8I9D - chains A and C of the 6 polymer chains in the assembly; structure by electron microscopy, 3.95 A resolution.

[Chain A (and C)]
Name: Spike glycoprotein
Source organism: Severe acute respiratory syndrome coronavirus 2
Notes: chain C of this document is another copy of the same molecule, construct and numbering; everything in this record applies to it too
Reference sequence: P0DTC2 (SPIKE_SARS2); aligned to UniProt positions 1-1204 over residues 4-1208 (the alignment contains insertions or deletions, so no single offset holds)
Amino-acid sequence (1266 residues; each row starts with the number of its first residue; note: 1 number in that range is skipped by the numbering (no residue carries it; nothing is unmodelled there)):
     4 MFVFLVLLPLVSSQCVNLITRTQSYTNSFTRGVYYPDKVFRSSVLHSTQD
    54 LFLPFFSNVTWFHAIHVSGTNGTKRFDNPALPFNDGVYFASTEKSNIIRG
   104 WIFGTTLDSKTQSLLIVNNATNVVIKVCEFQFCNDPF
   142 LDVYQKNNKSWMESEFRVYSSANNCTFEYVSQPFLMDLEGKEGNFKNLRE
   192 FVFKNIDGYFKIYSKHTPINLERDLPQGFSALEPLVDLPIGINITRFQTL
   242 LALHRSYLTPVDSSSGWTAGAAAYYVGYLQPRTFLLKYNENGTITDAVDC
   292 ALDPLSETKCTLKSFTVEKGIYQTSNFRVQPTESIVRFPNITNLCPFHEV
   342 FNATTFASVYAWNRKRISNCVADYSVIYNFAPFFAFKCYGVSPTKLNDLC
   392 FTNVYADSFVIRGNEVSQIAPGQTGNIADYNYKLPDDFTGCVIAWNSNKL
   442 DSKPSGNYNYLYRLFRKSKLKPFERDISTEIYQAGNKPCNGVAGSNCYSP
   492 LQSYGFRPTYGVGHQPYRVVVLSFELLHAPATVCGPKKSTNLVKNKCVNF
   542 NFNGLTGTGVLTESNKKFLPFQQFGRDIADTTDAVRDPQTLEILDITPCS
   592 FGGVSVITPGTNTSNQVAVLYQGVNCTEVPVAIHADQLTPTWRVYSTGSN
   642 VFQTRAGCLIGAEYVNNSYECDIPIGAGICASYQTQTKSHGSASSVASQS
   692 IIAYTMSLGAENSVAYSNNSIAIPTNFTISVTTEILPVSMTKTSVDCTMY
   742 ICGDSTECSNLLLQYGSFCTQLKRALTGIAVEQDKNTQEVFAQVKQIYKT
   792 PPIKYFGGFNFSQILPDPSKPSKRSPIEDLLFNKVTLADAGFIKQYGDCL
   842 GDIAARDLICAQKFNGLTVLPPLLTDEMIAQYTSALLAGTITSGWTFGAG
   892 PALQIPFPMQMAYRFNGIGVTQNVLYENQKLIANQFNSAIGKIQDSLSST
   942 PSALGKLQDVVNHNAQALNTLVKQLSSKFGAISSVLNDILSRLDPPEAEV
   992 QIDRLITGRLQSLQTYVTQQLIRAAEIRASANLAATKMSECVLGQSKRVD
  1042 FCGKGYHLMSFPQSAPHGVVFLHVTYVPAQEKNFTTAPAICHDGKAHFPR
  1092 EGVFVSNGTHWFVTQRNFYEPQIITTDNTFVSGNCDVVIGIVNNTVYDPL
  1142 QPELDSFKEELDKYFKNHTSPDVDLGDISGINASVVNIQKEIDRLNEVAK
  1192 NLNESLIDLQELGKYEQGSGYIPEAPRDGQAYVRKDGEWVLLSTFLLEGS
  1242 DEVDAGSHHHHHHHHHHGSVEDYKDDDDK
Not modelled in the structure: 4-26, 67-80, 142-152, 173-186, 211-214, 248-263, 622-639, 677-689, 827-853, 941-943, 1147-1270 (chain C: 4-26, 67-80, 142-152, 173-186, 211-214, 248-263, 622-639, 677-689, 827-853, 940-943, 1147-1270)
Sequence notes: variant I22 (Thr19 in P0DTC2), S27 (Ala in P0DTC2), A83 (Val in P0DTC2), D143 (Gly142 in P0DTC2), Q146 (His in P0DTC2), E183 (Gln in P0DTC2), E213 (Val in P0DTC2), V252 (Gly in P0DTC2), H339 (Gly in P0DTC2), T346 (Arg in P0DTC2), I368 (Leu in P0DTC2), F371 (Ser in P0DTC2), P373 (Ser in P0DTC2), F375 (Ser in P0DTC2), A376 (Thr in P0DTC2), N405 (Asp in P0DTC2), S408 (Arg in P0DTC2), N417 (Lys in P0DTC2), K440 (Asn in P0DTC2), P445 (Val in P0DTC2), S446 (Gly in P0DTC2), K460 (Asn in P0DTC2), N477 (Ser in P0DTC2), K478 (Thr in P0DTC2), A484 (Glu in P0DTC2), S486 (Phe in P0DTC2), S490 (Phe in P0DTC2), R498 (Gln in P0DTC2), Y501 (Asn in P0DTC2), H505 (Tyr in P0DTC2), G614 (Asp in P0DTC2), Y655 (His in P0DTC2), K679 (Asn in P0DTC2), H681 (Pro in P0DTC2), K764 (Asn in P0DTC2), Y796 (Asp in P0DTC2), H954 (Gln in P0DTC2), K969 (Asn in P0DTC2); engineered mutation G682 (Arg in P0DTC2), S683 (Arg in P0DTC2), S685 (Arg in P0DTC2), P817 (Phe in P0DTC2), P892 (Ala in P0DTC2), P899 (Ala in P0DTC2), P942 (Ala in P0DTC2), P986 (Lys in P0DTC2), P987 (Val in P0DTC2); expression tag (1209-1270)
Disulfides: C131-C166, C291-C301, C379-C432, C391-C525, C480-C488, C538-C590, C617-C649, C662-C671, C738-C760, C743-C749, C1032-C1043, C1082-C1126
Glycans and other covalent adducts: N-acetylglucosamine (NAG) linked to N61, N122, N165, N234, N282, N331, N343, N603, N616, N657, N709, N717, N801, N1074, N1098, N1134
UniProt features mapped onto this chain:
  - glycosylation (N-linked (GlcNAc...) asparagine): N20 (complex), N125 (hybrid)
Reported in the primary citation:
  - post-translational modification sites: N343

[Interface between chain A and chain C]
Pairs across the interface (108):
  K41(A) with F562(C); Q563(C); Q564(C)
  V42(A) with Q563(C), hydrogen bond (backbone-side chain); F565(C), hydrogen bond (backbone-backbone); R567(C)
  F43(A) with K558(C); F559(C), hydrophobic; Q563(C); F565(C), hydrogen bond (backbone-backbone); G566(C)
  Y200(A) with A522(C)
  P225(A) with F562(C), hydrophobic
  N282(A) with K558(C)
  M740(A) with F592(C), hydrophobic
  D745(A) with R319(C), salt bridge
  Q755(A) with S968(C); F970(C), hydrogen bond (backbone-backbone); G971(C)
  Y756(A) with Q965(C)
  G757(A) with Q965(C); S968(C)
  S758(A) with T961(C); Q965(C), hydrogen bond (backbone-side chain)
  F759(A) with Q965(C); Q1002(C); S1003(C)
  Q762(A) with T961(C)
  R765(A) with Q957(C)
  Q784(A) with D1041(C)
  K786(A) with G700(C)
  Q787(A) with A701(C); N703(C), hydrogen bond
  I788(A) with L699(C), hydrophobic; A701(C), hydrogen bond (backbone-backbone); E702(C); N703(C), hydrogen bond (backbone-backbone)
  Y789(A) with N703(C); V705(C), hydrophobic
  K790(A) with E702(C), salt bridge; N703(C), hydrogen bond (backbone-backbone); S704(C)
  P792(A) with Y707(C), hydrophobic
  Y796(A) with N709(C)
  F797(A) with Y707(C)
  K854(A) with D568(C), salt bridge
  F855(A) with F592(C)
  L861(A) with Q613(C)
  P863(A) with A668(C), hydrogen bond (backbone-backbone)
  L864(A) with P665(C), hydrophobic; A668(C); G669(C), hydrogen bond (backbone-backbone)
  T866(A) with A668(C); G669(C)
  M869(A) with G669(C); T696(C); M697(C); L699(C)
  Q872(A) with L699(C)
  Y873(A) with L699(C)
  T883(A) with V705(C); Y707(C)
  S884(A) with V705(C)
  G889(A) with D1041(C)
  A890(A) with G1046(C); Y1047(C); V1068(C)
  P892(A) with P1069(C); E1072(C)
  L894(A) with A713(C); P715(C); E1072(C)
  Q895(A) with V705(C); A706(C); S711(C), hydrogen bond; I712(C); A713(C), hydrogen bond (backbone-backbone); N1074(C), hydrogen bond
  I896(A) with Y707(C); S711(C); I712(C), hydrophobic
  P897(A) with Y707(C), hydrophobic; N709(C); S711(C)
  F898(A) with Y707(C), hydrogen bond (backbone-side chain)
  M900(A) with T1077(C); V1094(C), hydrophobic
  Y904(A) with V1094(C); R1107(C), hydrogen bond
  N907(A) with R1107(C)
  Q913(A) with R1107(C)
  N914(A) with F1089(C); F1121(C); S1123(C), hydrogen bond
  Y917(A) with P1079(C), hydrophobic; F1089(C), hydrophobic
  E918(A) with S1123(C), hydrogen bond
  K921(A) with I1130(C)
  V963(A) with A570(C), hydrophobic
  K964(A) with A570(C)
  D994(A) with R995(C), salt bridge
  S1030(A) with V1040(C); D1041(C), hydrogen bond
  E1031(A) with R1039(C), salt bridge; V1040(C)
  R1039(A) with R1039(C)
  L1141(A) with L1141(C), hydrophobic
  E1144(A) with L1141(C)
Interface residues without a listed pair, chain A (81 interface residues in all): Y38, D40, R44, V47, E224, G283, G857, P862, L865, W886, Q920, N960, N978, R995, Q1005, T1009, L1012, I1013, T1027, L1034, G1035, L1145
Interface residues without a listed pair, chain C (82 interface residues in all): T547, L560, I569, T572, P589, A647, I666, G667, I670, S708, N710, K969, G999, T1006, T1009, Q1010, I1013, A1078, P1090, V1128, V1129, L1145

[In short]
81 residues of chain A and 82 residues of chain C are in contact, with 19 hydrogen bonds and 5 salt bridges.
Polar contacts include D745(A)-R319(C), K790(A)-E702(C) and K854(A)-D568(C). Covalently linked
N-acetylglucosamine: at N61(A), N122(A), N165(A), N234(A), N282(A) and N331(A) and 10 more. From the paper: a
modification site at N343(A).
Both chains are Spike glycoprotein (Severe acute respiratory syndrome coronavirus 2). Entry 8I9D (S-ECD
(Omicron XBB.1) in complex with PD of ACE2) was determined by electron microscopy, deposited together with
8I9B, 8I9C, 8I9F, 8I9G and 8I9H.
